Entry 8ATF (electron microscopy, 3.45 A resolution); this record covers chains G and K of the 12 polymer chains in the assembly.

# Chain G
Protein: Ino80 ATPase
Source organism: Thermochaetoides thermophila
Chain sequence (1139 residues; numbered 718 to 1856; the number before each row is that of its first residue):
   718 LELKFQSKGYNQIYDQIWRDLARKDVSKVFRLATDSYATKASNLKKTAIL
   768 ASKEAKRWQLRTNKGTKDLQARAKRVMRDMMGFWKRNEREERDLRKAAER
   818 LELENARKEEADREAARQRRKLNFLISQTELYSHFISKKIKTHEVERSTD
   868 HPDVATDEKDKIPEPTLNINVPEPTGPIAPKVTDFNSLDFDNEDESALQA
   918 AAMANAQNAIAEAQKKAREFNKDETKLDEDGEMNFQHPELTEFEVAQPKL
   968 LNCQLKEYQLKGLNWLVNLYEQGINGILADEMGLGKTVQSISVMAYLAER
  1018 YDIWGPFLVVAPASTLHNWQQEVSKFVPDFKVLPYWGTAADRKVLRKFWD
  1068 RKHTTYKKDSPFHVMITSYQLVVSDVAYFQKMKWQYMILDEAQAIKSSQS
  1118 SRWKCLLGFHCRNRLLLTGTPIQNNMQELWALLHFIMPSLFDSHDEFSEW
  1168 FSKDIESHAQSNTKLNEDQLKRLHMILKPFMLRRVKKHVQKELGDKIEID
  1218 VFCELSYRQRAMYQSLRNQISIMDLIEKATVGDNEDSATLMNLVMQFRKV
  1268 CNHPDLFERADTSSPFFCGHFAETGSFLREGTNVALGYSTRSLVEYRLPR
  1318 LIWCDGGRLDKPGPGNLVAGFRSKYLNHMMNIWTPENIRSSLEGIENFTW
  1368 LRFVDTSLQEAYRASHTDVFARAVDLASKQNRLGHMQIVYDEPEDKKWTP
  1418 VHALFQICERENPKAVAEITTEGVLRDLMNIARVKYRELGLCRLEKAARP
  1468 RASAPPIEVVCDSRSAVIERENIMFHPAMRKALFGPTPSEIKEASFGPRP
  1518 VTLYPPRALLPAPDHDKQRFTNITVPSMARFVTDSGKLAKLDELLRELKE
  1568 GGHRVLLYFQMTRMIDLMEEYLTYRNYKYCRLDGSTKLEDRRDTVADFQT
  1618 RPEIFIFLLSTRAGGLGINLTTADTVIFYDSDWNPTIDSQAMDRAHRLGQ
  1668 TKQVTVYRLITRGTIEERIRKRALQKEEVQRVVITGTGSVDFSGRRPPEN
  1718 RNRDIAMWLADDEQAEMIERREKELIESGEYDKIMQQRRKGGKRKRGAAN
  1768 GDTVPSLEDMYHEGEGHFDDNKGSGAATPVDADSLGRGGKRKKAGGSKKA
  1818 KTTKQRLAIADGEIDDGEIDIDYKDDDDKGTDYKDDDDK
Unresolved in the structure: 718-960, 1167-1182, 1237-1258, 1280-1541, 1703-1856
Residues lining bound ligands: ADP (adenosine-5'-diphosphate): Cys970, Gln971, Lys973, Gln976, Met999, Gly1000, Leu1001, Gly1002, Lys1003, Thr1004, Val1005, Glu1039, Phe1043, Asp1107, Glu1108, Gly1634, Asn1636, Arg1661, Arg1664, Leu1665

# Chain K
Molecule: 227-nt DNA strand
Sequence (227 nucleotides; numbered -73 to 153; the number before each row is that of its first residue; numbers below 1 keep their minus sign (DC-73 is residue -73)):
   -73 CTGGAGAATCCCGGTGCCGAGGCCGCTCAATTGGTCGTAGACAGCTCTAG
   -23 CACCGCTTAAACGCACGTACGCGCTGTCCCCCGCGTTTTAACCGCCAAGG
    27 GGATTACTCCCTAGTCTCCAGGCACGTGTCAGATATATACATCCTGTGCA
    77 TGTATTGAACAGCGACCTTGCCGGTGCCAGTCGGATAGTGTTCCGAGCTC
   127 CCACTCTAGAGGATCCCCGGGTACCGA
Unresolved in the structure: -73, 71-153

# How chain G and chain K interact
Residue-residue contacts (17):
  Ala1111(G) with DA63(K), phosphate contact
  Lys1113(G) with DA63(K), phosphate contact; DT64(K), salt bridge to the phosphate
  Ser1114(G) with DA63(K), phosphate contact
  Ser1117(G) with DT62(K), phosphate contact
  Ser1118(G) with DA61(K), phosphate contact; DT62(K), hydrogen bond to the phosphate
  Arg1119(G) with DT62(K), salt bridge to the phosphate; DA63(K), salt bridge to the phosphate
  Gln1140(G) with DT64(K), phosphate contact
  Asn1141(G) with DT64(K), hydrogen bond to the phosphate
  Trp1650(G) with DA65(K), sugar contact
  Asn1651(G) with DT64(K), hydrogen bond to the phosphate
  Arg1685(G) with DC66(K), salt bridge to the phosphate
  Arg1689(G) with DA65(K), salt bridge to the phosphate
  Lys1693(G) with DT64(K), phosphate contact; DA65(K), salt bridge to the phosphate
Also at the interface, not in a pair above, chain G (19 interface residues in all): Val1090, Lys1098, His1127, Glu1145, Lys1604, Ile1654
Also at the interface, not in a pair above, chain K (9 interface residues in all): DG-19, DT-17, DT55

# Overview
19 residues of chain G and 9 residues of chain K are in contact; the contacts include 3 hydrogen bonds and 6
salt bridges. Polar contacts include Ser1118(G)-DT62(K), Asn1141(G)-DT64(K) and Asn1651(G)-DT64(K). Chain G
binds ADP.
Chain G is Ino80 ATPase (Thermochaetoides thermophila) and chain K is a 227-nt DNA strand; the structure,
Nucleosome-bound Ino80 ATPase, was determined by electron microscopy, deposited together with 8AV6.
